6HWC - chains B and C of the 28 polymer chains in the assembly; structure by X-ray diffraction, 2.80 A resolution.

# Chain B
Molecule: Proteasome subunit alpha type-3
From: Saccharomyces cerevisiae (strain ATCC 204508 / S288c)
Notes: EC 3.4.25.1
UniProtKB: P23638 (PSA3_YEAST); residues 0-257 here correspond to UniProt positions 1-258 (UniProt number = residue number + 1)
Amino-acid sequence (258 residues; row label = number of the first residue in the row; numbering starts at 0):
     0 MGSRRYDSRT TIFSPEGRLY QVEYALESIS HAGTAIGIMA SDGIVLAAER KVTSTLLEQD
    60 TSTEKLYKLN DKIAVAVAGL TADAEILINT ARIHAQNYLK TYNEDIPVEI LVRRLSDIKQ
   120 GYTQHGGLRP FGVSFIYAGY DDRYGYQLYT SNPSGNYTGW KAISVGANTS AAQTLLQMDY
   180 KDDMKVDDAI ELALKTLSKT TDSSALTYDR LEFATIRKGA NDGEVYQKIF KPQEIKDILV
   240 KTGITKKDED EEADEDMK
Unresolved in the structure: 0, 245-257
UniProt features mapped onto this chain:
  - cross-link (Glycyl lysine isopeptide (Lys-Gly)): Lys99 (interchain with G-Cter in ubiquitin), Lys198 (interchain with G-Cter in ubiquitin), Lys230 (interchain with G-Cter in ubiquitin)

# Chain C
Molecule: Proteasome subunit alpha type-4
From: Saccharomyces cerevisiae (strain ATCC 204508 / S288c)
Notes: EC 3.4.25.1
UniProtKB: P40303 (PSA4_YEAST); residues -1 to 252 here correspond to UniProt positions 1-254 (UniProt number = residue number + 2)
Amino-acid sequence (254 residues; numbered -1 to 252; the number before each row is that of its first residue; numbers below 1 keep their minus sign (Met-1 is residue -1)):
    -1 MSGYDRALSI FSPDGHIFQV EYALEAVKRG TCAVGVKGKN CVVLGCERRS TLKLQDTRIT
    59 PSKVSKIDSH VVLSFSGLNA DSRILIEKAR VEAQSHRLTL EDPVTVEYLT RYVAGVQQRY
   119 TQSGGVRPFG VSTLIAGFDP RDDEPKLYQT EPSGIYSSWS AQTIGRNSKT VREFLEKNYD
   179 RKEPPATVEE CVKLTVRSLL EVVQTGAKNI EITVVKPDSD IVALSSEEIN QYVTQIEQEK
   239 QEQQEQDKKK KSNH
Unresolved in the structure: -1 to 0, 241-252
UniProt features mapped onto this chain:
  - modified residue: Thr58 (Phosphothreonine)

# Interface between chain B and chain C
Contacting residue pairs - 73 pairs, chain B then chain C:
  Arg3(B) with Arg4(C), hydrogen bond (backbone-side chain)
  Asp6(B) with Tyr2(C), hydrogen bond; Arg4(C), salt bridge
  Arg8(B) with Arg4(C)
  Thr10(B) with Leu6(C); Arg125(C)
  Ile11(B) with Leu6(C), hydrophobic; Gln17(C)
  Phe12(B) with Gln17(C); Tyr20(C), hydrophobic; Ala21(C), hydrophobic; Leu76(C), hydrophobic; Arg125(C); Pro126(C); Gly128(C)
  Ser13(B) with Tyr20(C)
  Pro14(B) with Tyr20(C), hydrophobic; Glu23(C)
  Glu15(B) with Glu23(C); Arg27(C), hydrogen bond (backbone-side chain)
  Gly16(B) with Tyr20(C); Glu23(C); Ala24(C); Arg27(C)
  Arg17(B) with Arg27(C)
  Leu18(B) with Arg125(C)
  Met38(B) with Asp54(C); Arg56(C)
  Arg112(B) with Arg81(C)
  Ser115(B) with Arg81(C), hydrogen bond (backbone-side chain)
  Asp116(B) with Arg81(C), salt bridge; Ile82(C)
  Gln119(B) with Ala78(C); Asp79(C); Ile82(C)
  Thr122(B) with Arg125(C), hydrogen bond (backbone-side chain)
  Gln123(B) with Tyr118(C); Gly123(C); Val124(C); Arg125(C), hydrogen bond (backbone-backbone); Phe127(C)
  His124(B) with Gly123(C); Val124(C)
  Gly125(B) with Tyr2(C); Gly123(C)
  Gly126(B) with Tyr2(C)
  Tyr143(B) with Arg56(C), hydrogen bond (backbone-side chain); Ile57(C), hydrophobic
  Tyr145(B) with Arg56(C), hydrogen bond (backbone-side chain)
  Gln146(B) with Ile57(C)
  Leu147(B) with Ile57(C)
  Tyr148(B) with Ile57(C)
  Ser153(B) with Ala78(C)
  Gly154(B) with Ala78(C); Arg81(C), hydrogen bond (backbone-side chain)
  Asn155(B) with Asn77(C); Ala78(C)
  Tyr156(B) with Pro59(C), hydrophobic; Arg81(C)
  Gly158(B) with Gln53(C); Asp54(C), hydrogen bond (backbone-backbone); Ile57(C); Thr58(C), hydrogen bond (backbone-side chain)
  Trp159(B) with Lys51(C); Leu52(C); Gln53(C); Asp54(C)
  Lys160(B) with Leu52(C), hydrogen bond (backbone-backbone); Gln53(C); Asp54(C)
  Ala161(B) with Leu52(C)
  Leu175(B) with Leu52(C)
  Gln176(B) with Leu52(C)
Other interface residues (no listed pair), chain B (41 interface residues in all): Glu108, Thr157, Gln172, Tyr179
Other interface residues (no listed pair), chain C (31 interface residues in all): Leu50

# Summary
41 residues of chain B and 31 residues of chain C are in contact; the contacts include 12 hydrogen bonds and 2
salt bridges. Polar pairs include Asp6(B)-Arg4(C), Asp116(B)-Arg81(C) and Arg3(B)-Arg4(C).
Chain B is Proteasome subunit alpha type-3 and chain C is Proteasome subunit alpha type-4, both from
Saccharomyces cerevisiae (strain ATCC 204508 / S288c); the structure, Yeast 20S proteasome beta2-G45A mutant,
was determined by X-ray diffraction (same publication as 6HTB, 6HTC, 6HTD, 6HTP, 6HTR, 6HUB and 30 further
entries).
